PDB entry 7XXU | X-ray diffraction, 1.80 A resolution | chain A

== Chain A ==
Name: Galectin
Organism: Macaca fascicularis
UniProt: G7PXK5 (G7PXK5_MACFA); residues 5-139 here correspond to UniProt positions 1-135 (UniProt number = residue number - 4)
Amino-acid sequence (139 residues; row label = number of the first residue in the row):
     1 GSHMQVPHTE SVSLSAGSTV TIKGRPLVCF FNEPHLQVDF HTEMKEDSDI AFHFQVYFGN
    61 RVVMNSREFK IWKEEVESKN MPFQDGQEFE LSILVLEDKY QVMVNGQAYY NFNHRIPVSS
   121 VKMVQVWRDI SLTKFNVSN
Disordered / not traced: 1-3
Construct notes: expression tag (1-4)
What the authors report for this chain:
  - interface residues: F69

== Overview ==
From the paper: the interface residue F69.
Chain A is Galectin (Macaca fascicularis); the structure, Macaca fascicularis galectin-10/Charcot-Leyden
crystal protein, was determined by X-ray diffraction (same publication as 7XXV, 7XXW, 7XXX, 7XXY and 7XXZ).
